8G6E - chains A and G of the 28 polymer chains in the assembly; structure by electron microscopy, 2.18 A resolution.

Chain A:
Molecule: Proteasome subunit alpha type-6
Source organism: Plasmodium falciparum NF54
UniProtKB: W7JVP8 (W7JVP8_PLAFO); residues 1-260 here = UniProt positions 1-260
Amino-acid sequence (260 residues; numbered 1 to 260; the number before each row is that of its first residue):
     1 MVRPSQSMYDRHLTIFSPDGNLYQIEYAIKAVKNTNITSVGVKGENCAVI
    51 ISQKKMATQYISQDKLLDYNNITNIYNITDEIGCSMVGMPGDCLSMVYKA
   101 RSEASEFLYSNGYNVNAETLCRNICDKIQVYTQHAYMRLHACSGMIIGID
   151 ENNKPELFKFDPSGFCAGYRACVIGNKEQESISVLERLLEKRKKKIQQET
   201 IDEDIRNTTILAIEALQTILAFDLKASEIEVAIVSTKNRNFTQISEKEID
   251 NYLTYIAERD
Disordered / not traced: 1-6, 260

Chain G:
Molecule: Proteasome subunit alpha type-3
Source organism: Plasmodium falciparum NF54
UniProtKB: W7K040 (W7K040_PLAFO); numbering as in UniProt (aligned over 1-252)
Amino-acid sequence (252 residues; row label = number of the first residue in the row):
     1 MAGLSAGYDLSVSTFSPDGRLYQVEYIYKSINNNNTALCLECKDGIICCC
    51 INSNMDKNKMIKKNSYNRIYHVNNNIIITYSGFDGDARNIIDRARSEANT
   101 YYYNFHTNIPLHILVNRISLYIHAYTLYWHMRPFAASIIISSFNEKDKGD
   151 IYCIEPNGACYKYSGIVIGKNKEMFKTEIEKKDYKDINVRDAIEDIYKFI
   201 LTSDDHMNKNNLQNLVNFSWICKESSYEFQNIHEEILTPALNKAVEYIEK
   251 LN
Disordered / not traced: 1-4, 252

Chain A / chain G interface:
Pairs across the interface (69; chain A residue first):
  Arg-11(A) with Tyr-8(G)
  His-12(A) with Gly-7(G), hydrogen bond (side chain-backbone); Tyr-8(G); Thr-14(G)
  Leu-13(A) with Trp-129(G), hydrophobic
  Gln-24(A) with Thr-14(G); Phe-15(G), hydrogen bond (side chain-backbone)
  Tyr-27(A) with Phe-15(G); Ser-16(G); Pro-17(G); Gly-19(G)
  Ala-28(A) with Phe-15(G), hydrophobic
  Lys-30(A) with Asp-18(G)
  Ala-31(A) with Phe-15(G), hydrophobic; Gly-19(G)
  Asn-34(A) with Asp-18(G), hydrogen bond (side chain-backbone); Gly-19(G)
  Met-56(A) with Tyr-161(G)
  Gln-59(A) with Asn-157(G); Ala-159(G); Tyr-161(G), hydrogen bond
  Tyr-60(A) with Tyr-28(G), hydrophobic; Lys-29(G); Asn-32(G)
  Ile-61(A) with Tyr-28(G), hydrophobic; Glu-155(G); Tyr-163(G)
  Asp-64(A) with Tyr-163(G); Lys-176(G), salt bridge
  Lys-65(A) with Glu-180(G)
  Leu-66(A) with Tyr-163(G); Ser-164(G), hydrogen bond (backbone-backbone); Gly-165(G); Ile-179(G), hydrophobic
  Leu-67(A) with Tyr-161(G), hydrophobic; Lys-162(G); Tyr-163(G), hydrophobic
  Asp-68(A) with Lys-162(G), salt bridge
  Asn-71(A) with Lys-162(G)
  Met-89(A) with Leu-21(G), hydrophobic
  Pro-90(A) with Ala-159(G), hydrophobic; Tyr-161(G)
  Gly-91(A) with His-123(G); Asn-157(G); Gly-158(G)
  Asp-92(A) with His-123(G), salt bridge
  Leu-94(A) with Asn-116(G); Ser-119(G); Leu-120(G), hydrophobic
  Ser-95(A) with Leu-120(G); His-123(G)
  Tyr-98(A) with Asn-116(G); Leu-120(G), hydrophobic
  Ala-135(A) with Trp-129(G)
  Tyr-136(A) with Leu-127(G); Tyr-128(G); Trp-129(G), hydrogen bond (backbone-backbone)
  Met-137(A) with Leu-127(G)
  Arg-138(A) with Val-12(G); Ser-13(G); Phe-15(G); Leu-21(G); His-123(G); Thr-126(G), hydrogen bond (side chain-backbone); Leu-127(G), hydrogen bond (backbone-backbone)
  Leu-139(A) with Phe-15(G)
  His-140(A) with His-123(G); Leu-127(G)
  Ala-141(A) with Phe-15(G), hydrophobic
Other interface residues (no listed pair), chain A (34 interface residues in all): Ala-57
Other interface residues (no listed pair), chain G (37 interface residues in all): Glu-25, Tyr-152, Ile-166

Summary:
34 residues of chain A face 37 of chain G across their interface, with 8 hydrogen bonds and 3 salt bridges.
Polar contacts include Asp-64(A)/Lys-176(G), Asp-68(A)/Lys-162(G) and Asp-92(A)/His-123(G).
Here chain A is Proteasome subunit alpha type-6 and chain G is Proteasome subunit alpha type-3, both from
Plasmodium falciparum NF54. Entry 8G6E (Structure of the Plasmodium falciparum 20S proteasome complexed with
inhibitor TDI-8304) was determined by electron microscopy (same publication as 8G6F).
